Entry 6AJ0 (electron microscopy, 3.40 A resolution); this record covers chains B and C of the 4 polymer chains in the assembly.

== Chain B ==
Molecule: Virion protein 2
Organism: Enterovirus D68
UniProt: A0A0A7X639 (A0A0A7X639_9ENTO); residues 1-248 here correspond to UniProt positions 70-317 (UniProt number = residue number + 69)
Sequence (248 residues; each row starts with the number of its first residue):
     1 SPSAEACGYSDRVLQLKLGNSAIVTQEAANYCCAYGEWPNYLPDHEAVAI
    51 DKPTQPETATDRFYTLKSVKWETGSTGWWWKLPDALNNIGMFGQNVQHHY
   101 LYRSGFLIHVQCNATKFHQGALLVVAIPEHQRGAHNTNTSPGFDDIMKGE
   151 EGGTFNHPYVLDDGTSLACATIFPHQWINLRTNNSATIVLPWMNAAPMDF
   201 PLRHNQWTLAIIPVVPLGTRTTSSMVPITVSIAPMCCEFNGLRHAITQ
Not modelled in the structure: 1-10, 246-248

== Chain C ==
Molecule: Capsid protein VP3
Organism: Enterovirus D68
Sequence (247 residues; each row starts with the number of its first residue):
     1 GVPTYLLPGSGQFLTTDDHSSAPALPCFNPTPEMHIPGQVRNMLEVVQVE
    51 SMMEINNTESAVGMERLKVDISALTDVDQLLFNIPLDIQLDGPLRNTLVG
   101 NISRYYTHWSGSLEMTFMFCGSFMATGKLILCYTPPGGSCPTTRETAMLG
   151 THIVWDFGLQSSVTLIIPWISGSHYRMFNNDAKSTNANVGYVTCFMQTNL
   201 IVPSESSDTCSLIGFIAAKDDFSLRLMRDSPDIGQLDHLHAAEAAYQ

== How chain B and chain C interact ==
Residue-residue contacts (61):
  Glu-37(B) / His-35(C)
  Glu-37(B) / Pro-37(C)
  Glu-46(B) / Met-34(C)
  Glu-46(B) / His-35(C)
  Lys-116(B) / Ser-122(C)
  Lys-116(B) / Phe-123(C)  hydrogen bond (backbone-backbone)
  Lys-116(B) / Met-124(C)
  Phe-117(B) / Met-124(C)  hydrophobic
  Phe-117(B) / Glu-205(C)
  Phe-117(B) / Ser-206(C)
  His-118(B) / Ser-122(C)
  Gln-119(B) / Cys-120(C)
  Gln-119(B) / Gly-121(C)
  Gln-119(B) / Ser-122(C)
  Gln-119(B) / Ser-207(C)
  Gln-119(B) / Thr-209(C)  hydrogen bond (side chain-backbone)
  Asn-138(B) / His-240(C)
  Pro-158(B) / Met-64(C)  hydrophobic
  Tyr-159(B) / Glu-54(C)  hydrogen bond
  Tyr-159(B) / Gly-63(C)
  Tyr-159(B) / Met-64(C)  hydrophobic
  Ser-166(B) / Asn-96(C)  hydrogen bond
  Leu-167(B) / Leu-67(C)  hydrophobic
  Ala-168(B) / Ser-51(C)
  Ala-168(B) / Met-52(C)  hydrogen bond (backbone-backbone)
  Cys-169(B) / Asn-96(C)  hydrogen bond (side chain-backbone)
  Cys-169(B) / Thr-97(C)
  Cys-169(B) / Leu-98(C)
  Thr-171(B) / Val-49(C)
  Thr-171(B) / Glu-50(C)  hydrogen bond (side chain-backbone)
  Thr-171(B) / Ser-51(C)
  Ile-172(B) / Val-46(C)  hydrophobic
  Ile-172(B) / Val-49(C)  hydrophobic
  Trp-177(B) / Met-52(C)  hydrophobic
  Trp-177(B) / Met-118(C)  hydrophobic
  Trp-177(B) / Phe-215(C)  hydrophobic
  Asn-179(B) / Phe-119(C)  hydrogen bond (side chain-backbone)
  Arg-181(B) / Phe-119(C)
  Arg-181(B) / Gly-121(C)
  Arg-181(B) / Ser-122(C)  hydrogen bond (side chain-backbone)
  Arg-181(B) / Phe-123(C)
  Arg-181(B) / Phe-157(C)
  Arg-181(B) / Gly-158(C)  hydrogen bond (side chain-backbone)
  Arg-181(B) / Leu-159(C)
  Arg-181(B) / Ser-161(C)
  Trp-192(B) / Pro-37(C)
  Met-193(B) / Pro-37(C)
  Asn-194(B) / Met-34(C)
  Asn-194(B) / Ile-36(C)
  Ala-195(B) / Met-34(C)
  Pro-197(B) / Met-34(C)  hydrophobic
  Ile-212(B) / Met-64(C)  hydrophobic
  Pro-213(B) / Met-64(C)
  Val-214(B) / Met-64(C)  hydrophobic
  Val-215(B) / Ile-213(C)  hydrophobic
  Thr-219(B) / Glu-205(C)  hydrogen bond (side chain-backbone)
  Arg-220(B) / Pro-203(C)  hydrogen bond (side chain-backbone)
  Arg-220(B) / Ser-204(C)  hydrogen bond (side chain-backbone)
  Arg-220(B) / Glu-205(C)  hydrogen bond (backbone-backbone)
  Arg-220(B) / Ser-206(C)  hydrogen bond (side chain-backbone)
  Thr-221(B) / Glu-205(C)
Interface residues without a listed pair, chain B (38 interface residues in all): Tyr-35, Gly-120, Ala-121, Thr-182, Pro-191, Ala-196, Pro-216, Gly-218
Interface residues without a listed pair, chain C (43 interface residues in all): Gly-38, Arg-66, Lys-68, Asn-101, Ala-125, Cys-210, Ser-211

== Overview ==
Chain B and chain C form an interface of 38 and 43 residues respectively; the contacts include 15 hydrogen
bonds. Among the polar pairs are Gln-119(B)/Thr-209(C), Tyr-159(B)/Glu-54(C) and Ser-166(B)/Asn-96(C).
Here chain B is Virion protein 2 and chain C is Capsid protein VP3, both from Enterovirus D68. Entry 6AJ0 (The
structure of Enterovirus D68 mature virion) was determined by electron microscopy (same publication as 6AJ2
and 6AJ3).
